5C6F - chains B and D of the 6 polymer chains in the assembly; structure by X-ray diffraction, 2.00 A resolution.

Chain B (and D):
Name: Bacterial non-heme ferritin
Source organism: Helicobacter pylori
Notes: EC 1.16.3.2; chain D of this document is another copy of the same molecule, construct and numbering; everything in this record applies to it too
UniProtKB: Q9ZLI1 (FTN_HELPJ); numbering as in UniProt (aligned over 1-167)
Chain sequence (173 residues; each row starts with the number of its first residue; numbers below 1 keep their minus sign (His-5 is residue -5)):
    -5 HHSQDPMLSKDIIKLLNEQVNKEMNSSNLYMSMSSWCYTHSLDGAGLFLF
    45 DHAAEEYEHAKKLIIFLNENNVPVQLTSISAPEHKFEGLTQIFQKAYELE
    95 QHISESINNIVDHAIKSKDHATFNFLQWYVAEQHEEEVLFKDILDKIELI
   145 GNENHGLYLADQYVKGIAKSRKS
Disordered / not traced: 167
Construct notes: expression tag (-5 to 0); engineered mutation Leu93 (His in Q9ZLI1)
Metal / ion sites: Fe ion: Glu50, Glu94, Gln127, Glu130
UniProt features mapped onto this chain:
  - binding site (Fe cation): Glu17, Glu50, His53, Glu94, Gln127

How chain B and chain D interact:
Pairs across the interface - 18 pairs, chain B then chain D:
  Ser35(B) with Asp139(D); Lys140(D), hydrogen bond (backbone-side chain); Leu143(D)
  Asp37(B) with Lys140(D), salt bridge
  Asn148(B) with Glu147(D); Asn148(D), hydrogen bond
  His149(B) with Ile144(D), hydrogen bond (side chain-backbone); Glu147(D), salt bridge; Asn148(D), hydrogen bond; His149(D); Gly150(D); Leu153(D)
  Leu151(B) with Leu143(D), hydrophobic
  Tyr152(B) with Lys140(D); Leu143(D), hydrophobic; Ile144(D), hydrophobic; Tyr157(D)
  Asp155(B) with Lys140(D), salt bridge
Interface residues without a listed pair, chain B (9 interface residues in all): Leu36, Gln156
Interface residues without a listed pair, chain D (11 interface residues in all): Gly145

Overview:
The interface between chain B and chain D involves 9 residues on one side and 11 on the other, with 4 hydrogen
bonds and 3 salt bridges. Polar pairs include Asp37(B)-Lys140(D), His149(B)-Glu147(D) and Asp155(B)-Lys140(D).
UniProt lists 5 Fe cation-binding residues on chain B.
Chain B and chain D are both Bacterial non-heme ferritin (Helicobacter pylori); the structure, Crystal
structures of ferritin mutants reveal side-on binding to diiron and end-on cleavage of oxygen, was determined
by X-ray diffraction, deposited together with 4XGS and 4ZTT.
